Entry 2VWN (X-ray diffraction, 1.61 A resolution); this record covers chains A and L.

[Chain A]
Molecule: Activated factor xa heavy chain
Source organism: Homo sapiens
Notes: EC 3.4.21.6; fragment: peptidase s1 domain, residues 235-475
UniProt: P00742 (FA10_HUMAN); the construct lacks a stretch of the UniProt sequence and is renumbered around it, so the offset changes along the chain: 16-61 = UniProt 235-280; 62-124 = UniProt 282-344; 125-131 = UniProt 346-352; 132-145 = UniProt 355-368; 4 more segments
Amino-acid sequence (241 residues; numbered 16 to 251 plus 7 insertion-coded residues; 2 numbers in that range are skipped by the numbering (no residue carries them; nothing is unmodelled there); the number before each row is that of its first residue; a row labelled like 131A-131B holds insertion residues (131A, then the next letters in order)):
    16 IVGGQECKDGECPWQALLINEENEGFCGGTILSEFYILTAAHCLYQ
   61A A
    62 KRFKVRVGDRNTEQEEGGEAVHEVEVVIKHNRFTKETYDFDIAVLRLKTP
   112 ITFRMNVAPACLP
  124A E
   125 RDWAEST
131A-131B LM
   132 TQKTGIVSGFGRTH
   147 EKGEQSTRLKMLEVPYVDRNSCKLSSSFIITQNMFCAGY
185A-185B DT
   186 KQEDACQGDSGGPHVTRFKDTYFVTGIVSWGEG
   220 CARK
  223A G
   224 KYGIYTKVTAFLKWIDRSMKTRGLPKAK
Unresolved in the structure: 246-251
Disulfide bonds: Cys22-Cys27, Cys42-Cys58, Cys168-Cys182, Cys191-Cys220
Construct notes: engineered mutation Glu150 (Arg372 in P00742)
Metal / ion sites: Ca2+: Asp70, Asn72, Gln75, Glu80; Na+: Tyr185, Asp185A, Arg222
Ligand contacts: H25 (5-Chloro-thiophene-2-carboxylic acid ((3S,4S)-1-{[2-fluoro-4-(2-oxo-2H-pyridin-1-yl)-phenylcarbamoyl]-methyl}-4-hydroxy-pyrrolidin-3-yl)-amide): Lys96, Glu97, Thr98, Tyr99, Phe174, Asp189, Ala190, Cys191, Gln192, Ser195, Val213, Ser214, Trp215, Gly216, Glu217, Gly218, Cys220, Gly226, Ile227, Tyr228
UniProt features mapped onto this chain:
  - active site (Charge relay system): His57, Asp102, Ser195

[Chain L]
Molecule: Factor X light chain
Source organism: Homo sapiens
Notes: EC 3.4.21.6; fragment: egf2, residues 126-180
UniProt: P00742 (FA10_HUMAN); residues 86-140 here correspond to UniProt positions 126-180 (UniProt number = residue number + 40)
Amino-acid sequence (55 residues; row label = number of the first residue in the row):
    86 RKLCSLDNGDCDQFCHEEQNSVVCSCARGYTLADNGKACIPTGPYPCGKQ
   136 TLERR
Unresolved in the structure: 86-87, 103-106, 119-121, 140
Disulfide bonds: Cys89-Cys100, Cys96-Cys109, Cys111-Cys124

[Chain A / chain L interface]
Pairs across the interface (40; chain A residue first):
  Asp24(A) - Glu138(L)
  Gly25(A) - Gln135(L)
  Gly25(A) - Thr136(L)  hydrogen bond (backbone-backbone)
  Glu26(A) - Gln135(L)  hydrogen bond (backbone-side chain)
  Pro28(A) - Lys134(L)
  Trp29(A) - Gly133(L)
  Phe114(A) - Tyr130(L)  hydrophobic
  Arg115(A) - Tyr130(L)
  Arg115(A) - Thr136(L)
  Met116(A) - Tyr130(L)
  Met116(A) - Thr136(L)  hydrogen bond
  Met116(A) - Leu137(L)
  Met116(A) - Glu138(L)
  Asn117(A) - Thr136(L)  hydrogen bond (backbone-side chain)
  Pro120(A) - Cys132(L)
  Pro120(A) - Gly133(L)  hydrogen bond (backbone-backbone)
  Ala121(A) - Cys132(L)
  Ala121(A) - Gly133(L)
  Cys122(A) - Cys132(L)  disulfide
  Cys122(A) - Gly133(L)
  Leu123(A) - Phe99(L)
  Pro124(A) - Phe99(L)  hydrophobic
  Glu124A(A) - Phe99(L)
  Glu124A(A) - Ser110(L)
  Trp127(A) - Asn93(L)  hydrogen bond
  Trp127(A) - Gln98(L)  hydrogen bond (side chain-backbone)
  Trp127(A) - Phe99(L)  hydrophobic
  Trp127(A) - Cys100(L)
  Phe203(A) - Asn93(L)
  Phe203(A) - Asp97(L)
  Phe203(A) - Gln98(L)
  Lys204(A) - Cys96(L)  hydrogen bond (side chain-backbone)
  Lys204(A) - Asp97(L)
  Asp205(A) - Lys134(L)
  Thr206(A) - Gln98(L)
  Thr206(A) - Gly133(L)
  Thr206(A) - Lys134(L)  hydrogen bond
  Tyr207(A) - Gly133(L)  hydrogen bond (backbone-backbone)
  Tyr207(A) - Gln135(L)
  Phe208(A) - Phe99(L)  hydrophobic
Interface residues without a listed pair, chain A (24 interface residues in all): Ala119, Thr131
Interface residues without a listed pair, chain L (20 interface residues in all): Asp92, Asp95, Ala112, Tyr115, Pro131
Cross-chain cystine bridges: Cys122(A)-Cys132(L)

[In short]
Chain A and chain L form an interface of 24 and 20 residues respectively, with 1 disulfide bond and 10
hydrogen bonds. Polar contacts include Glu26(A)-Gln135(L), Met116(A)-Thr136(L) and Asn117(A)-Thr136(L). Chain
A binds compound H25. UniProt lists 3 active-site residues on chain A.
Here chain A is Activated factor xa heavy chain and chain L is Factor X light chain, both from Homo sapiens.
Entry 2VWN (Aminopyrrolidine Factor Xa inhibitor) was determined by X-ray diffraction (same publication as
2VVC, 2VVV, 2VWL, 2VWM and 2VWO).
